7N6E - chains A and C of the 5 polymer chains in the assembly; structure by X-ray diffraction, 3.20 A resolution.

Chain A:
Molecule: MHC class I antigen
Source organism: Homo sapiens
UniProt: Q861F7 (Q861F7_HUMAN); residues 1-278 here = UniProt positions 1-278
Chain sequence (278 residues; numbered 1 to 278; the number before each row is that of its first residue):
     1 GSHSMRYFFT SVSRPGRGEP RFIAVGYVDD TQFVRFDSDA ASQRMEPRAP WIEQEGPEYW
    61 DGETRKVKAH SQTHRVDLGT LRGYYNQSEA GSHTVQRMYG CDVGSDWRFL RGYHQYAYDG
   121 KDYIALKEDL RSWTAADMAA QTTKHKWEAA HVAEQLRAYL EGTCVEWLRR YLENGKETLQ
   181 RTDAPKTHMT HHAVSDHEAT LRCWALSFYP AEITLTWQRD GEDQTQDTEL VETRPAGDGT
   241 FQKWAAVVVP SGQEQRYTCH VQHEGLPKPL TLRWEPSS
Disordered / not traced: 223-225, 275-278
Disulfide bonds: Cys-101/Cys-164, Cys-203/Cys-259

Chain C:
Molecule: Spike protein S1
Notes: fragment: epitope YLQPRTFLL
UniProt: P0DTC2 (SPIKE_SARS2); residues 1-9 here correspond to UniProt positions 269-277 (UniProt number = residue number + 268)
Chain sequence (9 residues; each row starts with the number of its first residue):
     1 YLQPRTFLL

Chain A / chain C interface:
Contacting residue pairs - 42 pairs, chain A then chain C:
  Tyr-7(A) / Tyr-1(C)  hydrogen bond (side chain-backbone)
  Tyr-7(A) / Leu-2(C)  hydrophobic
  Phe-9(A) / Leu-2(C)  hydrophobic
  Met-45(A) / Leu-2(C)  hydrophobic
  Glu-63(A) / Tyr-1(C)
  Glu-63(A) / Leu-2(C)  hydrogen bond (side chain-backbone)
  Lys-66(A) / Tyr-1(C)
  Lys-66(A) / Leu-2(C)  hydrogen bond (side chain-backbone)
  Lys-66(A) / Gln-3(C)
  Lys-66(A) / Pro-4(C)
  Val-67(A) / Leu-2(C)
  Ala-69(A) / Thr-6(C)
  His-70(A) / Gln-3(C)
  His-70(A) / Thr-6(C)
  Thr-73(A) / Thr-6(C)  hydrogen bond
  Thr-73(A) / Phe-7(C)
  Thr-73(A) / Leu-8(C)
  Val-76(A) / Leu-8(C)  hydrophobic
  Asp-77(A) / Leu-8(C)
  Asp-77(A) / Leu-9(C)  hydrogen bond (side chain-backbone)
  Thr-80(A) / Leu-9(C)
  Leu-81(A) / Leu-9(C)  hydrophobic
  Tyr-84(A) / Leu-9(C)
  Arg-97(A) / Gln-3(C)
  Tyr-99(A) / Leu-2(C)
  Tyr-99(A) / Gln-3(C)  hydrogen bond (side chain-backbone)
  Tyr-116(A) / Phe-7(C)
  Tyr-116(A) / Leu-9(C)  hydrophobic
  Thr-143(A) / Leu-9(C)
  Lys-146(A) / Leu-9(C)  hydrogen bond (side chain-backbone)
  Trp-147(A) / Leu-8(C)  hydrogen bond (side chain-backbone)
  Trp-147(A) / Leu-9(C)  hydrophobic
  Val-152(A) / Phe-7(C)  hydrophobic
  Gln-155(A) / Arg-5(C)  hydrogen bond
  Gln-155(A) / Phe-7(C)
  Leu-156(A) / Gln-3(C)
  Leu-156(A) / Phe-7(C)  hydrophobic
  Tyr-159(A) / Tyr-1(C)  hydrogen bond (side chain-backbone)
  Tyr-159(A) / Gln-3(C)
  Thr-163(A) / Tyr-1(C)
  Trp-167(A) / Tyr-1(C)
  Tyr-171(A) / Tyr-1(C)  hydrogen bond (side chain-backbone)
Other interface residues (no listed pair), chain A (30 interface residues in all): Met-5, Tyr-59, His-114

Summary:
30 residues of chain A and 9 residues of chain C are in contact; the contacts include 11 hydrogen bonds. Among
the polar pairs are Tyr-7(A)/Tyr-1(C), Glu-63(A)/Leu-2(C) and Lys-66(A)/Leu-2(C).
Here chain A is MHC class I antigen (Homo sapiens) and chain C is Spike protein S1. Entry 7N6E (TCR peptide
HLA-A2 complex) was determined by X-ray diffraction, deposited together with 7N6D.
